6C05 - chains F and J of the 7 polymer chains in the assembly; structure by electron microscopy, 5.15 A resolution (low resolution: residue-level contacts below are approximate; hydrogen-bond / salt-bridge calls are withheld).

Chain F:
Molecule: RNA polymerase sigma factor SigA
Organism: Mycobacterium tuberculosis
UniProt: A0A045HD00 (A0A045HD00_MYCTX); numbering as in UniProt (aligned over 1-528)
Amino-acid sequence (531 residues; each row starts with the number of its first residue; numbers below 1 keep their minus sign (Gly-2 is residue -2)):
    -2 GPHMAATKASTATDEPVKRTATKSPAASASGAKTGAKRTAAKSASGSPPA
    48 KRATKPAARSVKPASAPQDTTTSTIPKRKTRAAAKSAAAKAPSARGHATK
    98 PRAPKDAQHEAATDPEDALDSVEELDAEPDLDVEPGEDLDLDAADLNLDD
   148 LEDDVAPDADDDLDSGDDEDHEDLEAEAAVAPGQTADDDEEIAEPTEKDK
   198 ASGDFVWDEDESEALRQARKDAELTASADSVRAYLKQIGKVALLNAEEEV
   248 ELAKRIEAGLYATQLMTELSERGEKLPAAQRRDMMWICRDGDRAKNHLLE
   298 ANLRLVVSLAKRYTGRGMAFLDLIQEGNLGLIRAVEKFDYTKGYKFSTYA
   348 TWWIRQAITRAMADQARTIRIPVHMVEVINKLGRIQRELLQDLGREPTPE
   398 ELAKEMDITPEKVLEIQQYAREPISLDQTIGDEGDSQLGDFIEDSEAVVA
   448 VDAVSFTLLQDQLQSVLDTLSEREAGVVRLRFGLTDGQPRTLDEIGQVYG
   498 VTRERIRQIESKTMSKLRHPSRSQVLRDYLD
Unresolved in the structure: -2 to 201, 528
Differences from the reference sequence: expression tag (-2 to 0)

Chain J:
Molecule: RNA polymerase-binding protein RbpA
Organism: Mycobacterium tuberculosis
UniProt: A0A045IP01 (A0A045IP01_MYCTX); numbering as in UniProt (aligned over 1-111)
Amino-acid sequence (111 residues; each row starts with the number of its first residue):
     1 MADRVLRGSRLGAVSYETDRNHDLAPRQIARYRTDNGEEFEVPFADDAEI
    51 PGTWLCRNGMEGTLIEGDLPEPKKVKPPRTHWDMLLERRSIEELEELLKE
   101 RLELIRSRRRG
Unresolved in the structure: 1, 109-111

Chain F / chain J interface:
Contacting residue pairs (53):
  Glu248(F) - Arg101(J)
  Lys251(F) - Leu97(J)
  Lys251(F) - Glu100(J)
  Lys251(F) - Arg101(J)
  Arg252(F) - Arg101(J)
  Glu254(F) - Leu85(J)
  Glu254(F) - Arg89(J)
  Glu254(F) - Leu94(J)
  Glu254(F) - Leu97(J)
  Ala255(F) - Leu97(J)
  Ala255(F) - Leu98(J)
  Ala255(F) - Arg101(J)
  Leu257(F) - His81(J)
  Leu257(F) - Trp82(J)
  Leu257(F) - Leu85(J)
  Tyr258(F) - Trp82(J)
  Tyr258(F) - Leu94(J)
  Tyr258(F) - Glu95(J)
  Tyr258(F) - Leu98(J)
  Ala259(F) - Leu98(J)
  Gln261(F) - Trp82(J)
  Asp280(F) - Leu102(J)
  Asp280(F) - Ile105(J)
  Trp283(F) - Ile105(J)
  Ile284(F) - Arg101(J)
  Asp287(F) - Arg101(J)
  Val332(F) - His81(J)
  Glu333(F) - His81(J)
  Glu333(F) - Met84(J)
  Glu333(F) - Arg88(J)
  Lys334(F) - Arg79(J)
  Lys334(F) - Met84(J)
  Lys334(F) - Arg88(J)
  Phe335(F) - Arg88(J)
  Asp336(F) - Arg88(J)
  Asp336(F) - Arg89(J)
  Tyr337(F) - Arg89(J)
  Thr338(F) - Arg89(J)
  Ile427(F) - Ala2(J)
  Ile427(F) - Asp3(J)
  Phe438(F) - Asp3(J)
  Phe438(F) - Leu6(J)
  Glu440(F) - Val5(J)
  Glu440(F) - Leu6(J)
  Glu440(F) - Arg7(J)
  Glu440(F) - Gly8(J)
  Glu443(F) - Val14(J)
  Ala444(F) - Tyr16(J)
  Val445(F) - Tyr16(J)
  Val446(F) - Tyr16(J)
  Asp449(F) - Tyr16(J)
  Ala450(F) - Tyr16(J)
  Phe453(F) - Tyr16(J)
Also at the interface, not in a pair above, chain F (35 interface residues in all): Leu262, Arg330, Ile439, Ser442, Gln457
Also at the interface, not in a pair above, chain J (27 interface residues in all): Arg10, Thr18, Ile91, Glu93

In short:
The interface between chain F and chain J involves 35 residues on one side and 27 on the other.
Here chain F is RNA polymerase sigma factor SigA and chain J is RNA polymerase-binding protein RbpA, both from
Mycobacterium tuberculosis. Entry 6C05 (Mycobacterium tuberculosis RNAP Holo/RbpA in relaxed state) was
determined by electron microscopy, deposited together with 6BZO, 6C04 and 6C06.
